Entry 9N49 (electron microscopy, 3.00 A resolution); this record covers chains N and P of the 6 polymer chains in the assembly.

[Chain N (and P)]
Protein: Flagellar motor switch protein FliN
Organism: Salmonella enterica subsp. enterica serovar Typhimurium
Notes: chain P of this document is another copy of the same molecule, construct and numbering; everything in this record applies to it too
UniProtKB: P26419 (FLIN_SALTY); residues 1-137 here = UniProt positions 1-137
Amino-acid sequence (137 residues; each row starts with the number of its first residue):
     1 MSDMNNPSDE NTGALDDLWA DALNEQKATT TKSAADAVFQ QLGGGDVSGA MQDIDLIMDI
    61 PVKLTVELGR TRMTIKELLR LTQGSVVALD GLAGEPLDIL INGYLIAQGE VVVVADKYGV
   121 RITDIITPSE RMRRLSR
Not modelled in the structure: 1-51 (chain P: 1-52, 136-137)

[How chain N and chain P interact]
Contacting residue pairs (17):
  L56(N) with I125(P), hydrophobic
  D59(N) with Y104(P)
  I60(N) with I101(P), hydrophobic; Y104(P), hydrophobic
  P61(N) with I101(P); N102(P), hydrogen bond (backbone-side chain); Y104(P)
  V62(N) with N102(P)
  I101(N) with P61(P)
  N102(N) with P61(P); V62(P); K63(P)
  Y104(N) with D59(P), hydrogen bond; I60(P), hydrophobic; P61(P)
  I106(N) with L56(P), hydrophobic; I60(P), hydrophobic
Also at the interface, not in a pair above, chain N (10 interface residues in all): I125
Also at the interface, not in a pair above, chain P (12 interface residues in all): I57, I106

[In short]
10 residues of chain N face 12 of chain P across their interface; the contacts include 2 hydrogen bonds. Polar
contacts include P61(N)-N102(P) and Y104(N)-D59(P).
Chain N and chain P are both Flagellar motor switch protein FliN (Salmonella enterica subsp. enterica serovar
Typhimurium); the structure, C-ring - single subunit of the 34-mer CCW flagellar switch complex - FliF, FliG,
FliM, and ..., was determined by electron microscopy, deposited together with 9N4Z.
